5WE1 - chains A and C of the 4 polymer chains in the assembly; structure by X-ray diffraction, 3.20 A resolution.

# Chain A
Molecule: Protection of telomeres protein poz1
From: Schizosaccharomyces pombe
UniProt: O13852 (POZ1_SCHPO); the construct has insertions or renumbered stretches relative to UniProt, so the offset changes along the chain: 30-68 = UniProt 30-68; 76-82 = UniProt 69-75; 86-249 = UniProt 86-249
Chain sequence (214 residues; numbered 29 to 249; 7 numbers in that range are skipped by the numbering (no residue carries them; nothing is unmodelled there); the number before each row is that of its first residue):
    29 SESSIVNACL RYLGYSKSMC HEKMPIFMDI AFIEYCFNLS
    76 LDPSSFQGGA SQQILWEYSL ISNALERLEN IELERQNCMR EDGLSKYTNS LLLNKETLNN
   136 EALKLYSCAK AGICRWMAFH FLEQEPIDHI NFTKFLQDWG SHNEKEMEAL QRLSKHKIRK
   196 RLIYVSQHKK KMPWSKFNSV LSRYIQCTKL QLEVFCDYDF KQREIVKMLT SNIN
Disordered / not traced: 29-31, 76-85, 116-126, 238-249
Construct notes: expression tag (29); linker (83-85); conflict Ser-120 (Val in O13852), Ser-125 (Glu in O13852)
Disulfide bonds: Cys-113/Cys-231
Ion coordination: Zn2+: His-49 (shared with 3 residues of chain B)
Reported in the primary citation:
  - mutagenesis - C64D/L95R: abolished binding to Protection of telomeres protein tpz1

# Chain C
Molecule: Protection of telomeres protein poz1
From: Schizosaccharomyces pombe
UniProt: O13852 (POZ1_SCHPO); the construct has insertions or renumbered stretches relative to UniProt, so the offset changes along the chain: 30-69 = UniProt 30-69; 77-82 = UniProt 70-75; 86-249 = UniProt 86-249
Chain sequence (214 residues; row label = number of the first residue in the row; note: 7 numbers in that range are skipped by the numbering (no residue carries them; nothing is unmodelled there)):
    29 SESSIVNACL RYLGYSKSMC HEKMPIFMDI AFIEYCFNLS L
    77 DPSSFQGGAS QQILWEYSLI SNALERLENI ELERQNCMRE DGLSKYTNSL LLNKETLNNE
   137 ALKLYSCAKA GICRWMAFHF LEQEPIDHIN FTKFLQDWGS HNEKEMEALQ RLSKHKIRKR
   197 LIYVSQHKKK MPWSKFNSVL SRYIQCTKLQ LEVFCDYDFK QREIVKMLTS NIN
Disordered / not traced: 29-30, 77-85, 116-126, 238-249
Construct notes: expression tag (29); linker (83-85); conflict Ser-120 (Val in O13852), Ser-125 (Glu in O13852)
Disulfide bonds: Cys-113/Cys-231
Ion coordination: Zn2+: His-49 (shared with 3 residues of chain D)
Reported in the primary citation:
  - mutagenesis - C64D/L95R: abolished binding to Protection of telomeres protein tpz1

# Interface between chain A and chain C
Pairs across the interface (30):
  Ile-33(A) with Ala-59(C), hydrophobic
  Val-34(A) with Val-34(C), hydrophobic; Leu-38(C), hydrophobic
  Ala-36(A) with Phe-55(C); Met-56(C)
  Cys-37(A) with Leu-41(C), hydrophobic; Met-56(C), hydrophobic
  Arg-39(A) with Asp-234(C)
  Tyr-40(A) with Met-47(C), hydrophobic; Glu-50(C), hydrogen bond; Lys-51(C); Pro-53(C), hydrophobic
  Leu-41(A) with Cys-37(C), hydrophobic; Leu-41(C), hydrophobic; Met-47(C), hydrophobic
  Ser-46(A) with Glu-50(C)
  Met-47(A) with Tyr-40(C); Met-47(C), hydrophobic
  Glu-50(A) with Tyr-40(C), hydrogen bond; Ser-46(C)
  Lys-51(A) with Tyr-40(C); Lys-45(C); Ser-46(C)
  Pro-53(A) with Tyr-40(C), hydrophobic
  Phe-55(A) with Ala-36(C)
  Met-56(A) with Ala-36(C), hydrophobic; Tyr-40(C), hydrophobic
  Ala-59(A) with Ser-32(C)
  Asp-234(A) with Arg-39(C), hydrogen bond (backbone-side chain)
  Phe-235(A) with Arg-39(C)
Interface residues without a listed pair, chain A (21 interface residues in all): Leu-38, Tyr-43, Phe-60, Gln-237
Interface residues without a listed pair, chain C (21 interface residues in all): Ile-33, Tyr-43, Gln-237

# In short
The chain A/chain C interface involves 21 residues from each chain; the contacts include 3 hydrogen bonds.
Polar contacts include Tyr-40(A)/Glu-50(C) and Asp-234(A)/Arg-39(C). The paper reports that C64D/L95R of chain
A abolish binding to Protection of telomeres protein tpz1; C64D/L95R of chain C abolish binding to Protection
of telomeres protein tpz1.
Chain A and chain C are both Protection of telomeres protein poz1 (Schizosaccharomyces pombe); the structure,
Structural Basis for Shelterin Bridge Assembly, was determined by X-ray diffraction (same publication as 5WE0
and 5WE2).
